PDB entry 1NHW | X-ray diffraction, 2.35 A resolution | chains A and C of the 4 polymer chains in the assembly

Chain A:
Molecule: enoyl-acyl carrier reductase
Organism: Plasmodium falciparum
Notes: EC 1.3.1.9
UniProt: Q9BH77 (Q9BH77_PLAFA); residue numbers follow UniProt; this construct covers 97-325
Sequence (229 residues; each row starts with the number of its first residue):
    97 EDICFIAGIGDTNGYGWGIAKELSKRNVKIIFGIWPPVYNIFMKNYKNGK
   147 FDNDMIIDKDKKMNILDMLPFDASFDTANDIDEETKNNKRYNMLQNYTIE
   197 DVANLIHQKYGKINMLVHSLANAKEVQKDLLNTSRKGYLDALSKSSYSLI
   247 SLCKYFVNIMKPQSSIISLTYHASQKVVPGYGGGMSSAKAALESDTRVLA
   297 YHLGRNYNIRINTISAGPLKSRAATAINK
Ligand contacts:
  - NAD (nicotinamide-adenine-dinucleotide): Gly104, Ile105, Gly106, Asp107, Gly110, Tyr111, Trp131, Phe167, Asp168, Ala169, Ser170, Ser215, Leu216, Ala217, Asn218, Lys240, Leu265, Thr266, Tyr267, Tyr277, Met281, Lys285, Ala312, Gly313, Pro314, Leu315, Ser317, Ala319, Ala320
  - 2-(2,4-dichloro-phenylamino)-phenol (TCC): Ala217, Asn218, Ala219, Val222, Tyr267, Tyr277, Met281, Lys285, Ala319, Ala320, Ile323

Chain C:
Molecule: enoyl-acyl carrier reductase
Organism: Plasmodium falciparum
Notes: EC 1.3.1.9
UniProt: Q9BH77 (Q9BH77_PLAFA); residue numbers follow UniProt; this construct covers 366-425
Sequence (60 residues; numbered 366 to 425; the number before each row is that of its first residue):
   366 YTFIDYAIEYSEKYAPLRQKLLSTDIGSVASFLLSRESRAITGQTIYVDN
   416 GLNIMFLPDD

Chain A / chain C interface:
Contacting residue pairs (73; chain A residue first):
  Gly110(A) - Ser388(C)
  Tyr111(A) - Ile391(C)  hydrophobic
  Gly114(A) - Ser388(C)
  Gly114(A) - Gly392(C)
  Ile115(A) - Gly392(C)
  Ile115(A) - Ala395(C)  hydrophobic
  Glu118(A) - Thr389(C)
  Glu118(A) - Gly392(C)
  Glu118(A) - Ser393(C)
  Leu119(A) - Ser396(C)
  Leu119(A) - Leu399(C)  hydrophobic
  Arg122(A) - Ser396(C)  hydrogen bond
  Arg122(A) - Phe397(C)
  Arg122(A) - Ser400(C)
  Met211(A) - Leu399(C)  hydrophobic
  Leu212(A) - Leu399(C)
  Val213(A) - Leu399(C)  hydrophobic
  Gln259(A) - Arg401(C)  hydrogen bond
  Ser261(A) - Leu398(C)  hydrogen bond (side chain-backbone)
  Ser261(A) - Leu399(C)
  Ile263(A) - Ala395(C)  hydrophobic
  Ile263(A) - Leu399(C)  hydrophobic
  His268(A) - Tyr412(C)  hydrogen bond
  Gln271(A) - Tyr412(C)
  Val274(A) - Phe368(C)  hydrophobic
  Pro275(A) - Phe368(C)
  Glu289(A) - Thr410(C)
  Thr292(A) - Gly408(C)
  Arg293(A) - Gly408(C)
  Ala296(A) - Thr407(C)
  Ala296(A) - Gly408(C)
  Arg306(A) - Leu398(C)  hydrogen bond (side chain-backbone)
  Arg306(A) - Ser400(C)  hydrogen bond (side chain-backbone)
  Arg306(A) - Ser403(C)  hydrogen bond (side chain-backbone)
  Arg306(A) - Arg404(C)
  Arg306(A) - Ile406(C)  hydrogen bond (side chain-backbone)
  Arg306(A) - Thr407(C)
  Ile307(A) - Thr407(C)  hydrogen bond (backbone-side chain)
  Ile307(A) - Gly408(C)  hydrogen bond (backbone-backbone)
  Asn308(A) - Ile406(C)  hydrogen bond (side chain-backbone)
  Asn308(A) - Thr407(C)
  Asn308(A) - Gly408(C)  hydrogen bond (side chain-backbone)
  Asn308(A) - Gln409(C)  hydrogen bond (side chain-backbone)
  Thr309(A) - Gln409(C)  hydrogen bond (backbone-backbone)
  Thr309(A) - Thr410(C)
  Thr309(A) - Ile411(C)  hydrogen bond (backbone-backbone)
  Ile310(A) - Ala395(C)  hydrophobic
  Ile310(A) - Leu398(C)  hydrophobic
  Ile310(A) - Ile411(C)
  Ile310(A) - Val413(C)  hydrophobic
  Ser311(A) - Thr410(C)
  Ser311(A) - Ile411(C)  hydrogen bond (backbone-backbone)
  Ser311(A) - Tyr412(C)
  Ser311(A) - Val413(C)  hydrogen bond (backbone-backbone)
  Ala312(A) - Ile391(C)  hydrophobic
  Ala312(A) - Val413(C)
  Gly313(A) - Leu386(C)
  Gly313(A) - Val413(C)  hydrogen bond (backbone-backbone)
  Gly313(A) - Asp414(C)
  Pro314(A) - Ala372(C)
  Pro314(A) - Ile373(C)  hydrophobic
  Pro314(A) - Leu386(C)
  Leu315(A) - Ile369(C)
  Leu315(A) - Ile373(C)
  Leu315(A) - Leu386(C)
  Leu315(A) - Ser388(C)
  Lys316(A) - Ile369(C)
  Lys316(A) - Asp370(C)  salt bridge
  Lys316(A) - Ile373(C)
  Ala320(A) - Ile369(C)
  Ile323(A) - Phe368(C)  hydrophobic
  Lys325(A) - Thr367(C)
  Lys325(A) - Phe368(C)  hydrogen bond (backbone-backbone)
Interface residues without a listed pair, chain A (44 interface residues in all): Cys100, Lys117, Ile262, Leu265, Thr266, Tyr267, Gly276, Tyr277, Thr321
Interface residues without a listed pair, chain C (34 interface residues in all): Ser376, Leu387, Val394, Asn418

Summary:
Chain A and chain C form an interface of 44 and 34 residues respectively, with 19 hydrogen bonds and 1 salt
bridge. Among the polar pairs are Lys316(A)-Asp370(C), Arg122(A)-Ser396(C) and Gln259(A)-Arg401(C). Ligands of
chain A: NAD and 2-(2,4-dichloro-phenylamino)-phenol.
Here chain A is enoyl-acyl carrier reductase and chain C is enoyl-acyl carrier reductase, both from Plasmodium
falciparum. Entry 1NHW (Crystal Structure Analysis of Plasmodium falciparum enoyl-acyl-carrier-protein
reductase) was determined by X-ray diffraction, deposited together with 1NHG, 1NNU and 1VRW.
